6MN7 - chains A and B of the 9 polymer chains in the assembly; structure by electron microscopy, 4.80 A resolution (low resolution: residue-level contacts below are approximate; hydrogen-bond / salt-bridge calls are withheld).

== Chain A ==
Name: Envelope Glycoprotein gp120
Organism: Human immunodeficiency virus 1
UniProtKB: Q2N0S6 (Q2N0S6_9HIV1); the construct lacks a stretch of the UniProt sequence and is renumbered around it, so the offset changes along the chain: 31-141 = UniProt 30-140; 150-185 = UniProt 141-176; 188-309 = UniProt 187-308; 312-321 = UniProt 309-318; 2 more segments
Amino-acid sequence (476 residues; each row starts with the number of its first residue; note: 13 numbers in that range are skipped by the numbering (no residue carries them; nothing is unmodelled there); a row labelled like 185A-185J holds insertion residues (185A, then the next letters in order)):
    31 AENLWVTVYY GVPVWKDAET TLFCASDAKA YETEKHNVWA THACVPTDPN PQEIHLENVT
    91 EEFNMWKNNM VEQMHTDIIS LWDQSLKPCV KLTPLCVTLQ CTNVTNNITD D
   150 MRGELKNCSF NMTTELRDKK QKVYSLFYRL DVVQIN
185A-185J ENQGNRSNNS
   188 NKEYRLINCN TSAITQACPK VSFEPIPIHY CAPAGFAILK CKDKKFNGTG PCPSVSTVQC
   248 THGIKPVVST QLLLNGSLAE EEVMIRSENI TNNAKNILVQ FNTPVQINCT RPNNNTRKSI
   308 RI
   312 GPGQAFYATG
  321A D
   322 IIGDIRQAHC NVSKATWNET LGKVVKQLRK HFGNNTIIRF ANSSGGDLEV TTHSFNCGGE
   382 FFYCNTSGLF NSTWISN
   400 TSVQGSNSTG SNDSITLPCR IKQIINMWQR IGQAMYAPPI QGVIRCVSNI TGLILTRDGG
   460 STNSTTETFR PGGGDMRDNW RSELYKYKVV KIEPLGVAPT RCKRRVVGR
Unresolved in the structure: 31-32, 59-67, 185A-185J, 400-410, 458-460, 506-508
Cystine bridges: Cys-54/Cys-74, Cys-119/Cys-205, Cys-126/Cys-196, Cys-131/Cys-157, Cys-218/Cys-247, Cys-296/Cys-331, Cys-378/Cys-445, Cys-385/Cys-418
Covalent attachments: N-acetylglucosamine (NAG) linked to Asn-88, Asn-133, Asn-156, Asn-160, Asn-197, Asn-276, Asn-295, Asn-339, Asn-355, Asn-363, Asn-386, Asn-392, Asn-448; glycan linked to Asn-301
Differences from the reference sequence: engineered mutation Asn-332 (Thr330 in Q2N0S6), Cys-501 (Ala498 in Q2N0S6)

== Chain B ==
Name: Envelope Glycoprotein gp41
Organism: Human immunodeficiency virus 1
UniProtKB: Q2N0S7 (Q2N0S7_9HIV1); residues 512-664 here correspond to UniProt positions 509-661 (UniProt number = residue number - 3)
Amino-acid sequence (153 residues; each row starts with the number of its first residue):
   512 AVGIGAVFLG FLGAAGSTMG AASMTLTVQA RNLLSGIVQQ QSNLLRAPEA QQHLLKLTVW
   572 GIKQLQARVL AVERYLRDQQ LLGIWGCSGK LICCTNVPWN SSWSNRNLSE IWDNMTWLQW
   632 DKEISNYTQI IYGLLEESQN QQEKNEQDLL ALD
Unresolved in the structure: 512-517, 551-565
Cystine bridges: Cys-598/Cys-604
Covalent attachments: N-acetylglucosamine (NAG) linked to Asn-611, Asn-618, Asn-637
Differences from the reference sequence: engineered mutation Pro-559 (Ile556 in Q2N0S7), Cys-605 (Thr602 in Q2N0S7)

== How chain A and chain B interact ==
Disulfides between the chains: Cys-501(A)/Cys-605(B)
Pairs across the interface - 101 pairs, chain A then chain B:
  Leu-34(A) with Pro-609(B); Trp-610(B); Leu-619(B)
  Trp-35(A) with Asn-607(B); Val-608(B); Pro-609(B); Trp-610(B)
  Val-36(A) with Thr-606(B); Val-608(B); Pro-609(B); Trp-610(B); Leu-646(B)
  Thr-37(A) with Cys-604(B)
  Val-38(A) with Leu-593(B); Leu-602(B); Ile-603(B); Cys-604(B); Thr-606(B); Leu-646(B)
  Tyr-39(A) with Leu-602(B); Ile-603(B); Trp-623(B); Trp-628(B)
  Tyr-40(A) with Leu-537(B); Leu-544(B); Tyr-586(B); Leu-593(B); Lys-601(B); Leu-602(B)
  Gly-41(A) with Leu-537(B); Gln-540(B)
  Val-42(A) with Gln-540(B); Trp-628(B)
  Pro-43(A) with Gln-540(B); Trp-628(B)
  Val-44(A) with Trp-628(B); Leu-629(B); Asp-632(B)
  Trp-45(A) with Leu-629(B)
  Thr-51(A) with Lys-574(B); Gln-577(B); Ala-578(B)
  Leu-52(A) with Lys-574(B)
  Phe-53(A) with Gln-575(B)
  Cys-54(A) with Trp-571(B)
  Ala-70(A) with Trp-571(B)
  Thr-71(A) with Trp-571(B)
  Ala-73(A) with Trp-571(B)
  Val-75(A) with Val-549(B); Gln-575(B)
  Ile-84(A) with Leu-520(B); Gly-521(B); Phe-522(B); Gly-524(B)
  Leu-86(A) with Leu-523(B)
  Glu-87(A) with Gly-527(B)
  Asn-88(A) with Gly-527(B)
  Val-89(A) with Ala-526(B); Gly-527(B)
  Asp-107(A) with Val-570(B); Lys-574(B)
  Ser-110(A) with Val-570(B)
  Leu-111(A) with Val-570(B); Trp-571(B)
  Gln-114(A) with Thr-569(B); Val-570(B)
  Pro-220(A) with Ala-578(B)
  Ala-221(A) with Leu-544(B); Leu-545(B); Ser-546(B); Ala-582(B)
  Gly-222(A) with Leu-544(B)
  Lys-490(A) with Arg-585(B)
  Ile-491(A) with Phe-522(B); Gln-540(B); Leu-544(B); Arg-585(B)
  Glu-492(A) with Arg-585(B)
  Pro-493(A) with Leu-544(B); Arg-585(B)
  Leu-494(A) with Leu-593(B); Trp-596(B); Tyr-643(B)
  Val-496(A) with Trp-631(B); Leu-646(B)
  Ala-497(A) with Trp-610(B); Trp-623(B); Trp-631(B)
  Pro-498(A) with Trp-610(B); Leu-619(B); Ile-622(B); Trp-623(B); Trp-631(B)
  Thr-499(A) with Trp-623(B)
  Cys-501(A) with Cys-605(B), disulfide
  Arg-503(A) with Gly-597(B); Cys-598(B); Cys-605(B); Thr-606(B); Asn-607(B); Gln-650(B)
Interface residues without a listed pair, chain A (48 interface residues in all): Thr-50, Cys-74, Thr-244, Lys-502, Val-505
Interface residues without a listed pair, chain B (55 interface residues in all): Ala-533, Asn-543, Leu-581, Leu-592, Trp-614, Ile-642, Glu-654, Gln-658

== In short ==
48 residues of chain A face 55 of chain B across their interface, with 1 disulfide bond. Covalently linked
N-acetylglucosamine: at Asn-88(A), Asn-133(A), Asn-156(A), Asn-160(A), Asn-197(A) and Asn-276(A) and 7 more.
N-acetylglucosamine is covalently linked to Asn-611(B), Asn-618(B) and Asn-637(B).
Chain A is Envelope Glycoprotein gp120 and chain B is Envelope Glycoprotein gp41, both from Human
immunodeficiency virus 1; the structure, Cryo-EM structure of BG505.SOSIP.664 in complex with BF520.1 antigen
binding fragment, was determined by electron microscopy.
